5CPL - chains A and B; structure by X-ray diffraction, 1.57 A resolution.

== Chain A (and B) ==
Protein: Xenobiotic reductase
Source organism: Pseudomonas putida
Notes: chain B of this document is another copy of the same molecule, construct and numbering; everything in this record applies to it too
UniProtKB: Q9R9V9 (Q9R9V9_PSEPU); numbering as in UniProt (aligned over 1-363)
Sequence (371 residues; row label = number of the first residue in the row):
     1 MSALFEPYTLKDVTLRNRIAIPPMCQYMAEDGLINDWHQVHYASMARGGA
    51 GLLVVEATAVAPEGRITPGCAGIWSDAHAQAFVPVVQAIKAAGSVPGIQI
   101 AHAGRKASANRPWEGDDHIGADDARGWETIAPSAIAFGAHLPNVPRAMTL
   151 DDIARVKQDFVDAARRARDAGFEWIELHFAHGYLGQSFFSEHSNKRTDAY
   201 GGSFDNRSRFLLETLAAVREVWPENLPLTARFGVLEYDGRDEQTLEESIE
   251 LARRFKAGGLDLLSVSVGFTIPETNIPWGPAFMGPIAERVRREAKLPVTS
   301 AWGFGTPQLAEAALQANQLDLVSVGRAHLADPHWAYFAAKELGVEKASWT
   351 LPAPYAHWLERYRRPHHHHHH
Disordered / not traced: 1, 361-371
Construct notes: expression tag (364-371)
Residues lining bound ligands:
  - 536 (1-benzyl-1,4,5,6-tetrahydropyridine-3-carboxamide): C25, Y27, A57, I66, H178, H181, Y183, F269, W302, R326
  - FNR (1-deoxy-1-(7,8-dimethyl-2,4-dioxo-3,4-dihydro-2H-benzo[g]pteridin-1-id-10(5h)-yl)-5-O-phosphonato-D-ribitol): P22, P23, M24, C25, E56, A57, Q99, H178, H181, R231, A301, W302, G303, S323, V324, G325, R326, L329
What the authors report for this chain:
  - conformationally variable residues (side-chain flip): W302

== Interface between chain A and chain B ==
Pairs across the interface (56; chain A residue first):
  Q26(A) - P354(B)
  Q26(A) - Y355(B)
  Y27(A) - W358(B)
  M28(A) - P354(B)  hydrophobic
  D36(A) - R47(B)  hydrogen bond (backbone-side chain)
  W37(A) - R47(B)  hydrogen bond (backbone-side chain)
  W37(A) - P352(B)  hydrophobic
  W37(A) - P354(B)  hydrophobic
  W37(A) - Y355(B)
  V40(A) - A43(B)  hydrophobic
  V40(A) - S44(B)
  V40(A) - R47(B)
  H41(A) - R47(B)
  H41(A) - Y355(B)  hydrogen bond
  A43(A) - V40(B)  hydrophobic
  S44(A) - V40(B)
  S44(A) - S44(B)  hydrogen bond
  R47(A) - D36(B)  hydrogen bond (side chain-backbone)
  R47(A) - W37(B)  hydrogen bond (side chain-backbone)
  R47(A) - V40(B)
  R47(A) - H41(B)
  P112(A) - H357(B)
  P112(A) - W358(B)  hydrophobic
  W113(A) - A353(B)
  W113(A) - P354(B)  hydrophobic
  W113(A) - H357(B)
  R326(A) - L359(B)
  L329(A) - H333(B)  hydrogen bond (backbone-side chain)
  L329(A) - Y355(B)  hydrophobic
  A330(A) - D331(B)
  A330(A) - H333(B)  hydrogen bond (backbone-side chain)
  A330(A) - Y336(B)  hydrophobic
  A330(A) - L359(B)  hydrophobic
  D331(A) - A330(B)
  D331(A) - D331(B)
  P332(A) - H333(B)
  H333(A) - L329(B)  hydrogen bond (side chain-backbone)
  H333(A) - A330(B)  hydrogen bond (side chain-backbone)
  H333(A) - P332(B)
  Y336(A) - A330(B)  hydrophobic
  P352(A) - W37(B)  hydrophobic
  A353(A) - W113(B)
  P354(A) - Q26(B)
  P354(A) - M28(B)  hydrophobic
  P354(A) - W37(B)  hydrophobic
  P354(A) - W113(B)  hydrophobic
  Y355(A) - Q26(B)
  Y355(A) - W37(B)
  Y355(A) - H41(B)  hydrogen bond
  Y355(A) - L329(B)  hydrophobic
  H357(A) - P112(B)
  H357(A) - W113(B)
  W358(A) - Y27(B)
  W358(A) - P112(B)  hydrophobic
  L359(A) - R326(B)
  L359(A) - A330(B)  hydrophobic
Also at the interface, not in a pair above, chain A (28 interface residues in all): W349, L351
Also at the interface, not in a pair above, chain B (28 interface residues in all): W349, L351

== In short ==
Chain A and chain B each contribute 28 residues to their interface; the contacts include 11 hydrogen bonds.
Polar contacts include D36(A)-R47(B), W37(A)-R47(B) and H41(A)-Y355(B). Bound to chain A: compound 536 and
compound FNR. From the paper: conformational variability at W302(A).
Both chains are Xenobiotic reductase (Pseudomonas putida). Entry 5CPL (The crystal structure of Xenobiotic
reductase A (XenA) from Pseudomonas putida in complex with a nicotinamide ...) was determined by X-ray
diffraction together with 5CPM, 5CPN and 5CPO from the same study.
